PDB entry 5WDU | X-ray diffraction, 7.00 A resolution (low resolution: residue-level contacts below are approximate; hydrogen-bond / salt-bridge calls are withheld) | chains Q and W of the 21 polymer chains in the assembly

Chain Q:
Name: Envelope glycoprotein gp160
Organism: Human immunodeficiency virus 1
UniProt: Q2N0S6 (Q2N0S6_9HIV1); the construct lacks a stretch of the UniProt sequence and is renumbered around it, so the offset changes along the chain: 32-141 = UniProt 31-140; 150-185 = UniProt 141-176; 189-309 = UniProt 188-308; 312-321 = UniProt 309-318; 2 more segments
Chain sequence (471 residues; numbered 32 to 504 plus 12 insertion-coded residues; 14 numbers in that range are skipped by the numbering (no residue carries them; nothing is unmodelled there); the number before each row is that of its first residue; a row labelled like 185A-185K holds insertion residues (185A, then the next letters in order)):
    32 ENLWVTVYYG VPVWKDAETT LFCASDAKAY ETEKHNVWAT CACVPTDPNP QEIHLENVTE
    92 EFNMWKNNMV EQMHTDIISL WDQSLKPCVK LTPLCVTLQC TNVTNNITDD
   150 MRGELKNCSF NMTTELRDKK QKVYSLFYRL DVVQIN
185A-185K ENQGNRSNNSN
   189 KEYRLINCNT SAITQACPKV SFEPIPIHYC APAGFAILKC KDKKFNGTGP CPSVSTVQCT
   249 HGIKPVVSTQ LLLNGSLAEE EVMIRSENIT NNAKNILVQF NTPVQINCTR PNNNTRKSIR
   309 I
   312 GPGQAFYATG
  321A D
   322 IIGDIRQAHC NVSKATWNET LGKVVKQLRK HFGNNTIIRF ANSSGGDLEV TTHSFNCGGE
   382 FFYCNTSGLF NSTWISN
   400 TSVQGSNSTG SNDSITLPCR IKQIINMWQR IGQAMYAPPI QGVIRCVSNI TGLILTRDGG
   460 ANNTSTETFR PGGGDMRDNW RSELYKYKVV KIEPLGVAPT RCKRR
Disordered / not traced: 185A-185K, 400-410
Sequence notes: conflict Cys72 (His71 in Q2N0S6), Asn332 (Thr330 in Q2N0S6), Ala460 (Ser457 in Q2N0S6), Asn461 (Thr458 in Q2N0S6), Thr463 (Ser460 in Q2N0S6), Ser464 (Thr461 in Q2N0S6), Cys501 (Ala498 in Q2N0S6)
Disulfides: Cys54-Cys74, Cys119-Cys205, Cys126-Cys196, Cys131-Cys157, Cys218-Cys247, Cys228-Cys239, Cys296-Cys331, Cys378-Cys445, Cys385-Cys418
Covalently attached groups: N-acetylglucosamine (NAG) linked to Asn88, Asn133, Asn137, Asn156, Asn160, Asn197, Asn262, Asn276, Asn295, Asn301, Asn339, Asn363, Asn386, Asn392, Asn448; glycan linked to Asn234, Asn332

Chain W:
Name: bnAb NIH45-46 scFv
Organism: Homo sapiens
Notes: antibody fragment or engineered binder
Chain sequence (250 residues; row label = number of the first residue in the row; a row labelled like 124A-124R holds insertion residues (124A, then the next letters in order)):
     1 EVRLSQSGGQ MKKPGESMRL SCRASGYEFL NCPINWIRLA PGRRPEWMGW LKPRGGAVNY
    61 ARKFQGRVTM TRDVYSDTAF LELRSLTSDD TAVYFCTRGK YCTARDYYNW DFEHWGRGAP
   121 VTVS
124A-124R SGGGGSGGGGSGGGGSEI
   125 VLTQSPATLS LSPGETAIIS CRTSQSGSLA WYQQRPGQAP RLVIYSGSTR AAGIPDRFSG
   185 SRWGADYNLS ISNLESGDFG VYYCQQYEFF GQGTKVQVDG TKHHHHHH
Disordered / not traced: 124A-124R, 224-232
Modified positions: Glu1 (pyroglutamic acid; PCA)
Disulfides: Cys22-Cys96, Cys32-Cys102, Cys145-Cys208
Ligand contacts: N-acetylglucosamine (NAG; 2-acetamido-2-deoxy-beta-D-glucopyranose): Ser150, Gly151, Tyr211

Interface between chain Q and chain W:
Contacting residue pairs - 60 pairs, chain Q then chain W:
  Glu49(Q) with Arg105(W)
  Lys97(Q) with Asp106(W)
  Asn99(Q) with Arg105(W)
  Thr198(Q) with Tyr75(W)
  Asn276(Q) with Tyr108(W)
  Thr278(Q) with Tyr211(W)
  Asn279(Q) with Tyr108(W); Trp110(W); Tyr211(W)
  Asn280(Q) with Trp47(W); Trp50(W); Asn59(W); Trp110(W); Glu212(W)
  Ala281(Q) with Trp50(W); Lys52(W); Tyr107(W); Asn109(W); Trp110(W)
  Lys282(Q) with Tyr107(W)
  Asn283(Q) with Lys52(W)
  Arg360(Q) with Arg62(W); Gln65(W)
  Ser365(Q) with Val58(W); Tyr60(W)
  Gly366(Q) with Gly56(W); Val58(W)
  Gly367(Q) with Gly56(W)
  Asp368(Q) with Gly55(W); Gly56(W); Arg72(W)
  Val371(Q) with Gly55(W); Ala57(W)
  Trp427(Q) with Arg54(W)
  Gln428(Q) with Arg54(W); Gly55(W); Arg72(W)
  Thr455(Q) with Asn59(W)
  Arg456(Q) with Asn59(W); Glu212(W)
  Asp457(Q) with Asn59(W); Tyr60(W); Gln65(W)
  Gly458(Q) with Trp47(W); Asn59(W); Ala61(W); Glu212(W)
  Gly459(Q) with Trp47(W); Glu212(W)
  Ala460(Q) with Glu212(W); Phe213(W)
  Asn461(Q) with Arg44(W); Val125(W); Phe213(W)
  Thr463(Q) with Arg62(W)
  Thr465(Q) with Arg62(W)
  Glu466(Q) with Arg62(W)
  Thr467(Q) with Arg62(W)
  Arg469(Q) with Gln65(W)
  Asp474(Q) with Arg54(W)
Other interface residues (no listed pair), chain Q (37 interface residues in all): Glu102, Glu275, Ile430, Gly473, Arg480
Other interface residues (no listed pair), chain W (29 interface residues in all): Leu30, Pro53, Ser150

Summary:
37 residues of chain Q face 29 of chain W across their interface. Ligands of chain W: N-acetylglucosamine.
N-acetylglucosamine is covalently linked to Asn88(Q), Asn133(Q), Asn137(Q), Asn156(Q), Asn160(Q) and Asn197(Q)
and 9 more.
Chain Q is Envelope glycoprotein gp160 (Human immunodeficiency virus 1) and chain W is bnAb NIH45-46 scFv
(Homo sapiens); the structure, HIV-1 Env BG505 SOSIP.664 H72C-H564C trimer in complex with bNAbs PGT122 Fab,
35O22 Fab and NIH45-46 ..., was determined by X-ray diffraction.
